Entry 8URB (electron microscopy, 3.40 A resolution); this record covers chains A and J of the 6 polymer chains in the assembly.

[Chain A]
Name: nsp12
From: Porcine epidemic diarrhea virus
UniProt: U6BRU0 (U6BRU0_9ALPC); residues 1-927 here correspond to UniProt positions 4101-5027 (UniProt number = residue number + 4100)
Chain sequence (957 residues; each row starts with the number of its first residue):
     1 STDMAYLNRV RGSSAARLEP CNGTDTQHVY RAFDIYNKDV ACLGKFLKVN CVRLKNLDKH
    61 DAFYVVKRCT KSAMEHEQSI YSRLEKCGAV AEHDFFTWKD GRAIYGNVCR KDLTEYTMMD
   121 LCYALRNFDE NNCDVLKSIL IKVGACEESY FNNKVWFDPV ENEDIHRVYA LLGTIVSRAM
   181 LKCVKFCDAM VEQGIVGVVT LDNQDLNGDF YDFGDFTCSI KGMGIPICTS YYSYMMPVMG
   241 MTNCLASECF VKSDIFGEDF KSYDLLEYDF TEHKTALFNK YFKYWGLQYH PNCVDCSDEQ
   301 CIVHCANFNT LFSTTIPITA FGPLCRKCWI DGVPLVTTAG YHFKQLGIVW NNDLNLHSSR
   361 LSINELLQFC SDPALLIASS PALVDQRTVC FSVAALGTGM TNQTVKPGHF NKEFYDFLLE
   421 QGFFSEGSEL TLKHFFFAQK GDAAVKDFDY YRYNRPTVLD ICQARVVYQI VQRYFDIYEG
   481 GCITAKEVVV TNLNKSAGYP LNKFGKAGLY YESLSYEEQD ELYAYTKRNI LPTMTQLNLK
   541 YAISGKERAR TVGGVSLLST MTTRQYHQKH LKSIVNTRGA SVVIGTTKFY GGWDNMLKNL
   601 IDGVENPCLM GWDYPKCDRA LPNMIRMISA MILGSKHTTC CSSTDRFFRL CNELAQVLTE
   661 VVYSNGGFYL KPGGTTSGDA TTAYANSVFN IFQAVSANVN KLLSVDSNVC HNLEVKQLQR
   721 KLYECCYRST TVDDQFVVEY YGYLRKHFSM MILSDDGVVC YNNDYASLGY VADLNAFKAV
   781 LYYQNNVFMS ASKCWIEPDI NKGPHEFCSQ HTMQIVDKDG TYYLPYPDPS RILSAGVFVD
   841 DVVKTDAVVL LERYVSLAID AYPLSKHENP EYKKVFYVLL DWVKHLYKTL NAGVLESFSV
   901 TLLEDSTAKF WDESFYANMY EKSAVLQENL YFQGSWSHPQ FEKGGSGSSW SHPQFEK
Not modelled in the structure: 1-2, 924-957
Sequence notes: expression tag (928-957)
Bound ions: Zn2+ site 1: His290, Cys296, Cys301, Cys305; Zn2+ site 2: Cys482, His637, Cys640, Cys641

[Chain J]
Molecule: 55-nt RNA strand
Sequence (55 nucleotides; each row starts with the number of its first residue):
     5 CAGUGUCAUG GAAAAACAGA AAAAUCUGUG AUUUUAAUAG CUUCUUAGGA GAAUG
Not modelled in the structure: 5-23, 45-59

[How chain A and chain J interact]
Pairs across the interface (27; chain A residue first):
  Lys495(A) with A27(J), salt bridge to the phosphate
  Ser496(A) with A25(J), phosphate contact; A26(J), hydrogen bond to the phosphate
  Asn502(A) with A24(J), phosphate contact; A25(J), hydrogen bond to the phosphate
  Lys540(A) with A26(J), base contact
  Gly553(A) with A26(J), sugar contact
  Gly554(A) with A26(J), sugar contact
  Arg564(A) with A27(J), phosphate contact; A28(J), salt bridge to the phosphate
  Lys572(A) with U29(J), salt bridge to the phosphate
  Val575(A) with U29(J), sugar contact
  Ile584(A) with U29(J), hydrogen bond to the sugar
  Thr587(A) with C30(J), phosphate contact
  Phe589(A) with C30(J), sugar contact; U31(J), sugar contact
  Tyr590(A) with G32(J), hydrogen bond to the phosphate
  Ser677(A) with A26(J), base contact; A27(J), base contact
  Gly678(A) with A26(J), sugar contact; A27(J), sugar contact
  Asp679(A) with A27(J), hydrogen bond to the sugar
  Ala680(A) with A27(J), hydrogen bond to the sugar
  Tyr684(A) with A28(J), hydrogen bond to the sugar
  Val855(A) with G32(J), sugar contact
  Lys909(A) with U33(J), salt bridge to the phosphate
  Phe910(A) with U33(J), sugar contact
Also at the interface, not in a pair above, chain A (35 interface residues in all): Thr491, Lys506, Gln536, Asn538, Val552, Val555, Thr560, Gly585, Thr681, Thr682, Ser856, Ile859, Phe915, Met919

[Overview]
35 residues of chain A and 10 residues of chain J are in contact; the contacts include 7 hydrogen bonds and 4
salt bridges. Polar contacts include Ile584(A)-U29(J), Asp679(A)-A27(J) and Ala680(A)-A27(J). The Zn2+ site 1
is built by His290(A), Cys296(A), Cys301(A) and Cys305(A).
Chain A is nsp12 (Porcine epidemic diarrhea virus) and chain J is a 55-nt RNA strand; the structure, Porcine
epidemic diarrhea virus complete core polymerase complex, was determined by electron microscopy (same
publication as 8G6R).
